PDB entry 9GSX | electron microscopy, 6.50 A resolution (low resolution: residue-level contacts below are approximate; hydrogen-bond / salt-bridge calls are withheld) | chains I and P of the 27 polymer chains in the assembly

# Chain I
Protein: Flagellin
Organism: Campylobacter jejuni
UniProtKB: A0A5T0F6D4 (A0A5T0F6D4_CAMJU); numbering as in UniProt (aligned over 1-750)
Chain sequence (750 residues; row label = number of the first residue in the row):
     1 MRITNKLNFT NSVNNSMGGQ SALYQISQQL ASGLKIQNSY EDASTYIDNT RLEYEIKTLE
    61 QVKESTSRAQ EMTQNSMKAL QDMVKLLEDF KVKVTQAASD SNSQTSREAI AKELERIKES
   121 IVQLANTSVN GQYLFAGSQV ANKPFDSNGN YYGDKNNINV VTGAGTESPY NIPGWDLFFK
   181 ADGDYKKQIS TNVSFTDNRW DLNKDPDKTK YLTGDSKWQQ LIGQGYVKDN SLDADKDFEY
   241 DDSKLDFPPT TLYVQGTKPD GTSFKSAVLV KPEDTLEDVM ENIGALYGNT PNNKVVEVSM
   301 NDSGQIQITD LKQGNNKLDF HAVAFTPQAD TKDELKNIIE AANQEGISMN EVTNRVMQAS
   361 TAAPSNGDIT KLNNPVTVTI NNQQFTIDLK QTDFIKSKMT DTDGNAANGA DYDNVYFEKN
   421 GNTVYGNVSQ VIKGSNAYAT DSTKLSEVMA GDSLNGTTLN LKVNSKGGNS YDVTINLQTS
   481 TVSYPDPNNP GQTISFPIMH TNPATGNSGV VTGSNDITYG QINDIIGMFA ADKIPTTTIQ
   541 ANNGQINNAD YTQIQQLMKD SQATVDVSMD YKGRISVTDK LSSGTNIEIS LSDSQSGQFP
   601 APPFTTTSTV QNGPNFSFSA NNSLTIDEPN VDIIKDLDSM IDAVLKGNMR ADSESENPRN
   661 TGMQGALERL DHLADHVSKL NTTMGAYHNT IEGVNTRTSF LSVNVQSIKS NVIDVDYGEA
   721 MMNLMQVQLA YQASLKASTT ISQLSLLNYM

# Chain P
Protein: Flagellar hook-associated protein 1
Organism: Campylobacter jejuni
UniProtKB: A0A5Z5AC44 (A0A5Z5AC44_CAMJU); residues 1-608 here = UniProt positions 1-608
Chain sequence (608 residues; numbered 1 to 608; the number before each row is that of its first residue):
     1 MGIFGTLYTG VTGLKASEVQ IATTGNNISN ANATFYTRQR VVQTTNGYIT TGGVQVGTGT
    61 AVESIVRLHD EYSYYKLKGA SNQLEYTKYM ASTLQEIAQR FPDLQNTGIL QDLENYNKAW
   121 NDFASNPNEN ATKIALVKAS QTLTESVNNT FATLDKIQKK VNDDIKNTVD EINKIGEEIA
   181 TINKQIYGQE ALPTEHANEL RDRRDELELT LSKLVSAVAS KNEINQDNRL DTTITDPGHQ
   241 YNLSIEGFSI VDGINFHPLK LDYDDKNKSY SIYYETPDEK VRDLTAKISG GQLGAQLDLR
   301 GRNYSKSEGK YEDGIIQGYM DSLDTFAKTM INETNNLYAS SAKSSVTSDY LSGLKGDIPL
   361 VNYDRTIQPG SFDIVIYDDK GDKKLTKTIT IDVNTTMNDI MRQINANTDD NDNKNSNDDV
   421 DDHINASFSY DAKTGDGLFQ INAKSGFKVA IEDKGTNFAG AFSIGGFFSG TDASDMKVKD
   481 SILNDPSTVR ASSNGVDSGN DMANKIIQLQ YDKVNFYNED GTIDNLTMEE YYRKLTGKIA
   541 SDGENNNVVN SSNETLYNSV YSEYQSKSGV NTNEELAALI QYQSSYGAAA KIVSTVDQML
   601 DTLLGLKS

# Chain I / chain P interface
Residue-residue contacts (118):
  Met1(I) - Gln565(P)
  Met1(I) - Ser566(P)
  Met1(I) - Lys567(P)
  Met1(I) - Asn571(P)
  Met1(I) - Glu574(P)
  Arg2(I) - Tyr36(P)
  Arg2(I) - Thr37(P)
  Arg2(I) - Arg38(P)
  Arg2(I) - Tyr564(P)
  Arg2(I) - Gln565(P)
  Arg2(I) - Ser566(P)
  Arg2(I) - Lys567(P)
  Arg2(I) - Ser568(P)
  Arg2(I) - Gly569(P)
  Arg2(I) - Val570(P)
  Arg2(I) - Asn571(P)
  Arg2(I) - Glu574(P)
  Arg2(I) - Glu575(P)
  Ile3(I) - Ser562(P)
  Ile3(I) - Glu563(P)
  Ile3(I) - Tyr564(P)
  Ile3(I) - Gln565(P)
  Ile3(I) - Ser566(P)
  Ile3(I) - Lys567(P)
  Ile3(I) - Ser568(P)
  Ile3(I) - Gly569(P)
  Thr4(I) - Ser562(P)
  Thr4(I) - Glu563(P)
  Thr4(I) - Gln565(P)
  Thr4(I) - Ser566(P)
  Thr4(I) - Lys567(P)
  Asn5(I) - Ser562(P)
  Asn5(I) - Gln565(P)
  Asn5(I) - Ser566(P)
  Lys6(I) - Gln565(P)
  Lys6(I) - Val570(P)
  Lys6(I) - Asn571(P)
  Leu7(I) - Tyr561(P)
  Leu7(I) - Gln565(P)
  Asn8(I) - Tyr561(P)
  Asn8(I) - Ser562(P)
  Asn11(I) - Asn558(P)
  Asn11(I) - Tyr561(P)
  Asn14(I) - Tyr561(P)
  Asn38(I) - Ala98(P)
  Ser39(I) - Ala98(P)
  Ser39(I) - Ala540(P)
  Ser39(I) - Glu544(P)
  Tyr40(I) - Ala540(P)
  Tyr40(I) - Gly543(P)
  Tyr40(I) - Glu544(P)
  Tyr40(I) - Asn547(P)
  Ala43(I) - Glu544(P)
  Tyr46(I) - Asp103(P)
  Ile47(I) - Arg533(P)
  Thr50(I) - Glu529(P)
  Thr50(I) - Arg533(P)
  Arg51(I) - Arg533(P)
  Glu53(I) - Leu110(P)
  Tyr54(I) - Gln510(P)
  Tyr54(I) - Tyr511(P)
  Lys57(I) - Leu110(P)
  Lys57(I) - Gln111(P)
  Lys57(I) - Glu114(P)
  Lys57(I) - Glu529(P)
  Gln61(I) - Glu114(P)
  Gln61(I) - Lys118(P)
  Gln61(I) - Asn121(P)
  Glu64(I) - Lys118(P)
  Glu64(I) - Asn121(P)
  Glu64(I) - Asp122(P)
  Ser65(I) - Asn121(P)
  Arg68(I) - Asn121(P)
  Arg68(I) - Asp122(P)
  Arg68(I) - Ser125(P)
  Ser138(I) - Ser498(P)
  Gln139(I) - Asn494(P)
  Gln139(I) - Ser498(P)
  Gln139(I) - Gly499(P)
  Val140(I) - Ser498(P)
  Ala141(I) - Asn128(P)
  Ala141(I) - Ser498(P)
  Asn142(I) - Ser498(P)
  Asn159(I) - Asn500(P)
  Asn159(I) - Asn504(P)
  Val160(I) - Asn504(P)
  Val161(I) - Asn504(P)
  Val161(I) - Ile507(P)
  Val161(I) - Tyr511(P)
  Gly163(I) - Tyr511(P)
  Gly165(I) - Gln508(P)
  Gly165(I) - Tyr511(P)
  Glu167(I) - Asn504(P)
  Ser442(I) - Asn411(P)
  Ser442(I) - Asp412(P)
  Met499(I) - Lys414(P)
  His500(I) - Lys414(P)
  Thr501(I) - Asp412(P)
  Thr501(I) - Asn413(P)
  Thr501(I) - Lys414(P)
  Asn502(I) - Asp409(P)
  Asn502(I) - Asn413(P)
  Asn502(I) - Lys414(P)
  Pro503(I) - Thr408(P)
  Pro503(I) - Asp409(P)
  Pro503(I) - Ser416(P)
  Ser508(I) - Lys414(P)
  Gly509(I) - Lys414(P)
  Val510(I) - Lys414(P)
  Thr518(I) - Asp412(P)
  Gln521(I) - Asn413(P)
  Asp524(I) - Asn415(P)
  Tyr551(I) - Lys414(P)
  Gln555(I) - Lys414(P)
  Gln555(I) - Asn415(P)
  Gln562(I) - Asn415(P)
  Asn748(I) - Asn573(P)
  Asn748(I) - Leu576(P)
Also at the interface, not in a pair above, chain I (62 interface residues in all): Thr10, Asn15, Glu41, Asp42, Thr58, Ala164, Thr166, Thr443, Ala504, Met558
Also at the interface, not in a pair above, chain P (62 interface residues in all): Asn27, Ala31, His69, Leu94, Gln95, Lys380, Asn417, Val496, Gly537, Ser541

# In short
The chain I/chain P interface involves 62 residues from each chain.
Here chain I is Flagellin and chain P is Flagellar hook-associated protein 1, both from Campylobacter jejuni.
Entry 9GSX (Campylobacter hook-filament junction-cap complex) was determined by electron microscopy together
with 9GNZ and 9GO6 from the same study.
